PDB entry 7Z8J | electron microscopy, 3.93 A resolution | chains f and j of the 9 polymer chains in the assembly

[Chain f]
Molecule: Cytoplasmic dynein 1 heavy chain 1
Source organism: Homo sapiens
UniProtKB: Q14204 (DYHC1_HUMAN); numbering as in UniProt (aligned over 1-4646)
Chain sequence (4646 residues; each row starts with the number of its first residue):
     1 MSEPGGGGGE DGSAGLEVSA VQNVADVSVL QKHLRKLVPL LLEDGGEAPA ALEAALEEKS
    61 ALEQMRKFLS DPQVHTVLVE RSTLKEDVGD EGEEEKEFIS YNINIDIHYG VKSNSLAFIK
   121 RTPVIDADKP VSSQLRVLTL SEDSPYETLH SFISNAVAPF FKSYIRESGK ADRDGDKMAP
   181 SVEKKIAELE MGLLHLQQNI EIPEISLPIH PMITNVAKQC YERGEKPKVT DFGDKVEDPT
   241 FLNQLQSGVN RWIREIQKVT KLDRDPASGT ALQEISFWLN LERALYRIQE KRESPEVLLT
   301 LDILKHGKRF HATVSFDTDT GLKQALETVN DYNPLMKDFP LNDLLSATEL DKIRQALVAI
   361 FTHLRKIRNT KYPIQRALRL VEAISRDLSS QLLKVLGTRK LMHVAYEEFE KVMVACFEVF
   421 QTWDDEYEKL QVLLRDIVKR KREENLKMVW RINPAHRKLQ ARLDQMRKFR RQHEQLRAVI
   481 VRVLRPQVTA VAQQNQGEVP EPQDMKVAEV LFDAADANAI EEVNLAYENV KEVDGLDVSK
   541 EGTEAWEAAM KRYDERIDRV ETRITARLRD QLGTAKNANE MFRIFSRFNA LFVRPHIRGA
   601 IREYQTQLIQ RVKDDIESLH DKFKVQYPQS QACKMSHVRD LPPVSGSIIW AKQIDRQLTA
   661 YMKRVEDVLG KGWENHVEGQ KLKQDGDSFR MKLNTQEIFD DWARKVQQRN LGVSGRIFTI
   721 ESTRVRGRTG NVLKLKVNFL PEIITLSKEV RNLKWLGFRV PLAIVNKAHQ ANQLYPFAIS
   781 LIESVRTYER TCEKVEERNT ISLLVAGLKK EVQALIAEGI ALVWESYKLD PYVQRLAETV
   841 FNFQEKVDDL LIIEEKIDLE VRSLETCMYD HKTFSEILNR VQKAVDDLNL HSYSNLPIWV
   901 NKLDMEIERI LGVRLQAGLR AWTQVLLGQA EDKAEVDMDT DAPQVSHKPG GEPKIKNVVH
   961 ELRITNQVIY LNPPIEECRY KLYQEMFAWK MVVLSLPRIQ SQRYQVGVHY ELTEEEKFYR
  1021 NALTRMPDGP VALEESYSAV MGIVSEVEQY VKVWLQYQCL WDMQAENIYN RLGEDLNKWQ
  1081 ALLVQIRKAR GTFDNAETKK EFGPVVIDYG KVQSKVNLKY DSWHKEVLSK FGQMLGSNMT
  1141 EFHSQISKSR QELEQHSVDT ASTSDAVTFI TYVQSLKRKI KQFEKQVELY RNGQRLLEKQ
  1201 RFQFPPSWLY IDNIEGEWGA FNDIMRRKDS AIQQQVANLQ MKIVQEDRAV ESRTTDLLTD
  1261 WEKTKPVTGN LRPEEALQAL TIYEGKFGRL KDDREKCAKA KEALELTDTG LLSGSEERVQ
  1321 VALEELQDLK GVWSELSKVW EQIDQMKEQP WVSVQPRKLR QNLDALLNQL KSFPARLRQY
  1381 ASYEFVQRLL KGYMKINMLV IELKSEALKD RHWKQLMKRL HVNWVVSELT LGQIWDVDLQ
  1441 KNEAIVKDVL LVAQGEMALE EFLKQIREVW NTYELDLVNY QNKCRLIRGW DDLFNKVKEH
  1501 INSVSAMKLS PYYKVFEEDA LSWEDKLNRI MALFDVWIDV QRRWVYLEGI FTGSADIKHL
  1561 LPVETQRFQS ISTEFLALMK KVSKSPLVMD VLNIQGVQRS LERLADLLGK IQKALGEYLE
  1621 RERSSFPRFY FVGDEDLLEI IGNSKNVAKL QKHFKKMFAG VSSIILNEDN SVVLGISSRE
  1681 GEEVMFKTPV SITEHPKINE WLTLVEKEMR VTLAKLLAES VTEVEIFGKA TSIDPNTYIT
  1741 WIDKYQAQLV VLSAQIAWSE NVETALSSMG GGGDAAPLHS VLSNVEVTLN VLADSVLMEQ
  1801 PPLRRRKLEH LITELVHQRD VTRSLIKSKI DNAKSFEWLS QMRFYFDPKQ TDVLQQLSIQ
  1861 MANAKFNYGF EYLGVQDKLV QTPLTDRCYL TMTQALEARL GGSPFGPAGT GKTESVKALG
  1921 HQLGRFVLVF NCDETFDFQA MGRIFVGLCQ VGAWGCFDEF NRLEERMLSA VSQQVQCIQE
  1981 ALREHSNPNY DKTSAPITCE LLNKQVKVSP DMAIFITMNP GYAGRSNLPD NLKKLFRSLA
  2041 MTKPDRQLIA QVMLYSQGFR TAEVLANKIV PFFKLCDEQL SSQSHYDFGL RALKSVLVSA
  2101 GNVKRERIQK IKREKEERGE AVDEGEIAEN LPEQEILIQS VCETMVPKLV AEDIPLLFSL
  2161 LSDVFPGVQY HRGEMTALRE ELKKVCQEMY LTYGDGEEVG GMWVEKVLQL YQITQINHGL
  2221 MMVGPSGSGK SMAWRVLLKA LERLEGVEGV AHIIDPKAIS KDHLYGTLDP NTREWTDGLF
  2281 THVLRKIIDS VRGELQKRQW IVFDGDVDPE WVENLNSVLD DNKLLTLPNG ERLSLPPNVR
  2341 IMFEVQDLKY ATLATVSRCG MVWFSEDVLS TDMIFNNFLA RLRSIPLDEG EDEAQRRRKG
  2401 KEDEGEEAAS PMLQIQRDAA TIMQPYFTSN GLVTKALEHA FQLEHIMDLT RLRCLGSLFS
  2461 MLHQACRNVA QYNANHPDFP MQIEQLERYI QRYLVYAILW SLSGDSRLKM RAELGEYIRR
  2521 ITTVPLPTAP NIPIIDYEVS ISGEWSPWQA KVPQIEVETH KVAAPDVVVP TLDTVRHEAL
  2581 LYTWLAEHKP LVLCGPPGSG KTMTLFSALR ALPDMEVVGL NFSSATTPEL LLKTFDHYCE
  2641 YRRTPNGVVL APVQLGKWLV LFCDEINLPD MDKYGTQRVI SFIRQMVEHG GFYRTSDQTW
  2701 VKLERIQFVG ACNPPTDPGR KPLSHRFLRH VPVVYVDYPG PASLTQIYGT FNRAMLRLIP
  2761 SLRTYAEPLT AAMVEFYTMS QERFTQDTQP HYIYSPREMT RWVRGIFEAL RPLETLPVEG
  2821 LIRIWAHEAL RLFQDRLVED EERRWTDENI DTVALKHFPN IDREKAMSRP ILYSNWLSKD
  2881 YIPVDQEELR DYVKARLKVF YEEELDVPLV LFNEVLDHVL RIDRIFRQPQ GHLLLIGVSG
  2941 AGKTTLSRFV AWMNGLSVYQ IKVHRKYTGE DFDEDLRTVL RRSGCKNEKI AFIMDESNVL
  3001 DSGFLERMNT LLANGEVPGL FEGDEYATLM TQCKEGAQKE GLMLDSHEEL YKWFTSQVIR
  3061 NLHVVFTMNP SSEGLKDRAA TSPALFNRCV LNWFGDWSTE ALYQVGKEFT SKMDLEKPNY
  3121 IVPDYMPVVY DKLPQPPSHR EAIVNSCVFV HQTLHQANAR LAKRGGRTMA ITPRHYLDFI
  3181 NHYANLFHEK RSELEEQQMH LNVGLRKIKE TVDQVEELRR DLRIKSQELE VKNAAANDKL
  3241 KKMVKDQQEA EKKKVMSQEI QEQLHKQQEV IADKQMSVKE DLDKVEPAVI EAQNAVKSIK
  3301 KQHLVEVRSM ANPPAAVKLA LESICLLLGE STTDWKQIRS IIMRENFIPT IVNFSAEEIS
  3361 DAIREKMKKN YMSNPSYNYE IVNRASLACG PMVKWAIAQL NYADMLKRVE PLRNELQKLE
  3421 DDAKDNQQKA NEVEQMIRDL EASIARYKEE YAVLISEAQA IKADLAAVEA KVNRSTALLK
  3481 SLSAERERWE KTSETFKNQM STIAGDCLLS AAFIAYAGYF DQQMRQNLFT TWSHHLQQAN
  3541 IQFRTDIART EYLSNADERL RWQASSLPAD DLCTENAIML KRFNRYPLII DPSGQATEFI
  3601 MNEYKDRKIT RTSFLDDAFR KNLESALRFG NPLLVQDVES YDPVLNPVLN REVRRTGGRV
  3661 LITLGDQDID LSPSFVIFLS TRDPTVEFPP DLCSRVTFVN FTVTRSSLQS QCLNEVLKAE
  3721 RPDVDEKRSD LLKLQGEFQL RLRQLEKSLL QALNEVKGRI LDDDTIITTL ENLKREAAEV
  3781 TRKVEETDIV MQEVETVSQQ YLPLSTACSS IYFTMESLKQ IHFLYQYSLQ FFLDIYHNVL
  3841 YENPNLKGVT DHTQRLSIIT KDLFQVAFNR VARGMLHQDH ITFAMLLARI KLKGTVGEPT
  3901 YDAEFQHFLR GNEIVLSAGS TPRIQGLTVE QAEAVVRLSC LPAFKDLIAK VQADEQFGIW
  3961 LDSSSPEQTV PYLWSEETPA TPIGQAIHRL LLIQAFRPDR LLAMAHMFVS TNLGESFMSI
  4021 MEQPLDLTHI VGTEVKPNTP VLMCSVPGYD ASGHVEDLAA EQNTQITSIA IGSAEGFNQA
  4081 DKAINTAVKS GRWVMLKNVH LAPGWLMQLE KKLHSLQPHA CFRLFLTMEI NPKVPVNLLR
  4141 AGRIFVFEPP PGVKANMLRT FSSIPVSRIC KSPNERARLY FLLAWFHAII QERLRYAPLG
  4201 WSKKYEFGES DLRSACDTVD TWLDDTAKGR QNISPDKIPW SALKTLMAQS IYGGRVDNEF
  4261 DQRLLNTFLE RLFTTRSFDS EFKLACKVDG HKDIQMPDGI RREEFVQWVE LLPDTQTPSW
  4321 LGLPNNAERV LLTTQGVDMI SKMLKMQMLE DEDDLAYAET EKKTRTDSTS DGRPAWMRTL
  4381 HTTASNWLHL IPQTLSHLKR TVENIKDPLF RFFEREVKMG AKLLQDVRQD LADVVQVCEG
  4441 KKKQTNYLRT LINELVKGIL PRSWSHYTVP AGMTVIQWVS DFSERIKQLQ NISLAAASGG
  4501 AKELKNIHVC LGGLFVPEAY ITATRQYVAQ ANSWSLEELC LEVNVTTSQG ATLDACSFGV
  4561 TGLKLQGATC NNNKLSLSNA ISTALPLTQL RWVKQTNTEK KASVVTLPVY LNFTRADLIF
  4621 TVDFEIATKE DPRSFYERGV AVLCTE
Not modelled in the structure: 1-266, 285-327, 488-512, 928-948, 954-972, 1049-4646
Swiss-Prot annotation at these positions:
  - binding site (ATP): Gly-1906 to Thr-1913, Gly-2224 to Ser-2231, Gly-2595 to Thr-2602, Gly-2937 to Thr-2944
  - modified residue: Ser-2 (N-acetylserine), Ser-70 (Phosphoserine), Lys-1125 (N6-acetyllysine), Ser-1230 (Phosphoserine), Lys-3480 (N6-acetyllysine), Ser-4162 (Phosphoserine), Lys-4283 (N6-acetyllysine), Thr-4366 (Phosphothreonine), Ser-4368 (Phosphoserine)
  - natural variant: Glu-94 (E94K: Found in a patient with spinal muscular atrophy; uncertain significance), Lys-129 (K129I: In CDCBM13), Arg-264 (R264L: In SMALED1), His-306 (H306R: In CMT2O and SMALED1), Ile-584 (I584L: In SMALED1), Arg-598 (R598C: In CMT2O and SMALED1), Thr-659 to Met-662 (deletion: In CDCBM13), Lys-671 (K671E: In SMALED1), Pro-776 (P776L: In SMALED1), Tyr-970 (Y970C: In SMALED1), Gly-1132 (G1132E: In SMALED1), Gln-1194 (Q1194R: In CMT2O), 9 further natural variant entries in UniProt

[Chain j]
Molecule: Cytoplasmic dynein 1 light intermediate chain 2
Source organism: Homo sapiens
UniProtKB: O43237 (DC1L2_HUMAN); residues 1-492 here = UniProt positions 1-492
Chain sequence (492 residues; each row starts with the number of its first residue):
     1 MAPVGVEKKL LLGPNGPAVA AAGDLTSEEE EGQSLWSSIL SEVSTRARSK LPSGKNILVF
    61 GEDGSGKTTL MTKLQGAEHG KKGRGLEYLY LSVHDEDRDD HTRCNVWILD GDLYHKGLLK
   121 FAVSAESLPE TLVIFVADMS RPWTVMESLQ KWASVLREHI DKMKIPPEKM RELERKFVKD
   181 FQDYMEPEEG CQGSPQRRGP LTSGSDEENV ALPLGDNVLT HNLGIPVLVV CTKCDAVSVL
   241 EKEHDYRDEH LDFIQSHLRR FCLQYGAALI YTSVKEEKNL DLLYKYIVHK TYGFHFTTPA
   301 LVVEKDAVFI PAGWDNEKKI AILHENFTTV KPEDAYEDFI VKPPVRKLVH DKELAAEDEQ
   361 VFLMKQQSLL AKQPATPTRA SESPARGPSG SPRTQGRGGP ASVPSSSPGT SVKKPDPNIK
   421 NNAASEGVLA SFFNSLLSKK TGSPGSPGAG GVQSTAKKSG QKTVLSNVQE ELDRMTRKPD
   481 SMVTNSSTEN EA
Not modelled in the structure: 1-102, 187-224, 374-425, 440-492
Swiss-Prot annotation at these positions:
  - binding site (ATP): Gly-61 to Thr-68
  - modified residue: Ser-194 (Phosphoserine), Ser-383 (Phosphoserine), Ser-391 (Phosphoserine), Arg-397 (Omega-N-methylarginine), Thr-441 (Phosphothreonine), Ser-443 (Phosphoserine), Ser-446 (Phosphoserine)

[Interface between chain f and chain j]
Contacting residue pairs (46):
  Arg-716(f) with Gln-373(j), hydrogen bond
  Ile-720(f) with Leu-363(j); Gln-366(j); Gln-367(j), hydrogen bond (backbone-side chain)
  Val-732(f) with Gln-360(j)
  Leu-733(f) with Gln-360(j); Leu-363(j); Met-364(j); Gln-367(j)
  Glu-789(f) with Glu-359(j)
  Leu-803(f) with Glu-353(j)
  Ala-806(f) with Leu-354(j)
  Lys-809(f) with Ala-356(j); Glu-357(j)
  Lys-810(f) with Ala-355(j), hydrogen bond (side chain-backbone); Ala-356(j); Glu-357(j), salt bridge
  Gln-813(f) with Glu-357(j), hydrogen bond (side chain-backbone); Phe-362(j)
  Ala-817(f) with Gln-366(j)
  Ile-820(f) with Gln-366(j); Leu-370(j), hydrophobic
  Ser-894(f) with Leu-354(j)
  Asn-895(f) with Glu-353(j); Leu-354(j), hydrogen bond (side chain-backbone)
  Pro-897(f) with His-350(j)
  Ile-898(f) with Glu-353(j)
  Glu-976(f) with Arg-103(j)
  Arg-979(f) with Trp-107(j)
  Tyr-983(f) with Trp-107(j), hydrophobic
  Tyr-1010(f) with Lys-347(j); Leu-348(j), hydrophobic
  Arg-1020(f) with Asp-110(j), salt bridge
  Leu-1023(f) with His-115(j)
  Thr-1024(f) with Asp-112(j); Tyr-114(j)
  Gly-1029(f) with Tyr-114(j)
  Pro-1030(f) with Tyr-114(j)
  Leu-1033(f) with His-115(j)
  Glu-1034(f) with Gly-117(j); Leu-118(j); Lys-120(j), salt bridge; Phe-121(j)
  Tyr-1037(f) with Leu-118(j), hydrophobic; Phe-121(j), hydrophobic
  Ser-1038(f) with Phe-121(j)
Also at the interface, not in a pair above, chain f (38 interface residues in all): Phe-718, Glu-721, Asn-731, Lys-734, Leu-735, Tyr-788, Ile-816, Asn-1021, Met-1041
Also at the interface, not in a pair above, chain j (31 interface residues in all): Arg-346, Asp-351, Lys-352, Leu-369

[In short]
38 residues of chain f face 31 of chain j across their interface, with 5 hydrogen bonds and 3 salt bridges.
Among the polar pairs are Lys-810(f)/Glu-357(j), Arg-1020(f)/Asp-110(j) and Glu-1034(f)/Lys-120(j). UniProt
lists 32 ATP-binding residues on chain f; 8 ATP-binding residues on chain j.
Chain f is Cytoplasmic dynein 1 heavy chain 1 and chain j is Cytoplasmic dynein 1 light intermediate chain 2,
both from Homo sapiens; the structure, Cytoplasmic dynein (A2) bound to BICDR1, was determined by electron
microscopy (same publication as 7Z8K and 7Z8L).
